3MLQ - chains A and E; structure by X-ray diffraction, 2.91 A resolution.

Chain A:
Molecule: DNA-directed RNA polymerase subunit beta
Organism: Thermus aquaticus
Notes: EC 2.7.7.6; fragment: beta1 domain and 334-395)
UniProtKB: Q9KWU7 (RPOB_THEAQ); numbering as in UniProt; present here: 17-139, 334-395
Sequence (188 residues; each row starts with the number of its first residue; note: 192 numbers in that range are skipped by the numbering (no residue carries them; nothing is unmodelled there)):
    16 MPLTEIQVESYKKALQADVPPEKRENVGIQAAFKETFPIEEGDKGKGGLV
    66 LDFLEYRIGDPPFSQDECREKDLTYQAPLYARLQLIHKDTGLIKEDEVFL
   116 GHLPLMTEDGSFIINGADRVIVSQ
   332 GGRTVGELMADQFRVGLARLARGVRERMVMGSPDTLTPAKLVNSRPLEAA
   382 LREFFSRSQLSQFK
Not modelled in the structure: 16, 395
Sequence notes: initiating methionine (16); linker (332-333)
Reported in the primary citation:
  - conformationally variable residues (loop rearrangement, register shift): Lys103 to Asp111
  - contacts within the chain: Leu98-Asp111, Leu100-Lys109

Chain E:
Molecule: Transcription-repair coupling factor
Organism: Thermus thermophilus
Notes: fragment: RNA polymerase interacting domain
UniProtKB: Q72KB4 (Q72KB4_THET2); numbering as in UniProt (aligned over 321-387)
Sequence (71 residues; row label = number of the first residue in the row):
   317 GPHMPGDYLIHPEHGVGQYLGLETREVLGVKRDYLVLRYKGEGKLYLPVE
   367 QLPLLKRHPGTTDDPPELSSL
Not modelled in the structure: 317-331, 370-387
Sequence notes: expression tag (317-320)

How chain A and chain E interact:
Contacting residue pairs (20):
  Gln99(A) with Arg341(E), hydrogen bond
  Ile101(A) with Val343(E), hydrophobic; Leu344(E), hydrophobic
  Lys103(A) with Leu344(E)
  Thr105(A) with Pro364(E)
  Gly106(A) with Tyr350(E); Pro364(E)
  Leu107(A) with Leu361(E), hydrophobic; Tyr362(E); Leu363(E), hydrophobic; Pro364(E)
  Ile108(A) with Val343(E), hydrophobic; Tyr350(E), hydrophobic; Leu361(E); Tyr362(E), hydrogen bond (backbone-backbone)
  Lys109(A) with Gly359(E); Lys360(E)
  Glu110(A) with Arg341(E), salt bridge; Lys360(E), hydrogen bond (backbone-backbone); Tyr362(E), hydrogen bond
Other interface residues (no listed pair), chain E (12 interface residues in all): Arg348, Glu358
From the paper, about this interface:
  - residue pairs: Ile108(A)-Tyr350(E) (hydrophobic contact), Ile108(A)-Tyr362(E) (hydrophobic contact), Lys109(A)-Leu361(E) (hydrophobic contact), Glu110(A)-Arg341(E)
  - interface residues, chain A: Gly106(A)
  - interface residues, chain E: Gly359(E)

Overview:
The interface between chain A and chain E involves 9 residues on one side and 12 on the other; the contacts
include 4 hydrogen bonds and 1 salt bridge. Polar contacts include Glu110(A)-Arg341(E), Gln99(A)-Arg341(E) and
Glu110(A)-Tyr362(E). The authors report hydrophobic contacts between Ile108(A) and Tyr350(E), Ile108(A) and
Tyr362(E) and Lys109(A) and Leu361(E); a contact between Glu110(A) and Arg341(E). From the paper: interface
residues Gly106(A) and Gly359(E); conformational variability at Lys103(A).
Here chain A is DNA-directed RNA polymerase subunit beta (Thermus aquaticus) and chain E is
Transcription-repair coupling factor (Thermus thermophilus). Entry 3MLQ (Crystal structure of the Thermus
thermophilus transcription-repair coupling factor RNA polymerase interacting domain with the Thermus ...) was
determined by X-ray diffraction.
